PDB entry 2J9Z | X-ray diffraction, 1.80 A resolution | chains A and B

== Chain A ==
Name: Tryptophan synthase alpha chain
From: Salmonella typhimurium
Notes: EC 4.2.1.20
UniProtKB: P00929 (TRPA_SALTY); numbering as in UniProt (aligned over 1-268)
Amino-acid sequence (268 residues; row label = number of the first residue in the row):
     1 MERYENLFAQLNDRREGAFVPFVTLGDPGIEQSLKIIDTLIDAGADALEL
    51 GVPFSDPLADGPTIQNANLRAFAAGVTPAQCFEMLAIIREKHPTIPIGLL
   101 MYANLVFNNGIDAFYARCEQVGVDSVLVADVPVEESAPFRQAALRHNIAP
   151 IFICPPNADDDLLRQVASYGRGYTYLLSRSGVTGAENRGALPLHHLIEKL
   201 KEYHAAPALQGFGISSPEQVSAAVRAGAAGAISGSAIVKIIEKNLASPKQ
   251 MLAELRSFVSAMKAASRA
Not modelled in the structure: 178-193
Construct notes: conflict Ile-87 (Leu in P00929)
Curated features (UniProtKB/Swiss-Prot):
  - active site (Proton acceptor): Glu-49, Asp-60

== Chain B ==
Name: Tryptophan synthase beta chain
From: Salmonella typhimurium
Notes: EC 4.2.1.20
UniProtKB: P0A2K1 (TRPB_SALTY); numbering as in UniProt (aligned over 1-397)
Amino-acid sequence (397 residues; numbered 1 to 397; the number before each row is that of its first residue):
     1 MTTLLNPYFGEFGGMYVPQILMPALNQLEEAFVSAQKDPEFQAQFADLLK
    51 NYAGRPTALTKCQNITAGTRTTLYLKREDLLHGGAHKTNQVLGQALLAKR
   101 MGKSEIIAEVGAGNHGVASALASALLGLKCRIYMGAKDVERQSPNVFRMR
   151 LMGAEVIPVHSGSATLKDACNEALRDWSGSYETAHYMLGTAAGPHPYPTI
   201 VREFQRMIGEETKAQILDKEGRLPDAVIACVGGGSNAIGMFADFINDTSV
   251 GLIGVEPGGHGIETGEHGAPLKHGRVGIYFGMKAPMMQTADGQIEESYSI
   301 SAGLDFPSVGPQHAYLNSIGRADYVSITDDEALEAFKTLCRHEGIIPALE
   351 SSHALAHALKMMREQPEKEQLLVVNLSGRGDKDIFTVHDILKARGEI
Not modelled in the structure: 1, 395-397
Construct notes: engineered mutation Val-110 (Thr in P0A2K1)
Curated features (UniProtKB/Swiss-Prot):
  - modified residue: Lys-87 (N6-(pyridoxal phosphate)lysine)
Covalent attachments: pyridoxal phosphate (PLP) linked to Lys-87
Metal / ion sites: Na+: Gly-232, Phe-306, Ser-308
Residues lining bound ligands: pyridoxal phosphate (PLP): Ala-85, His-86, Thr-190, Cys-230, Val-231, Gly-232, Gly-233, Gly-234, Ser-235, Asn-236, Ala-237, Gly-303, Leu-304, Ala-348, Glu-350, Ser-351, Ser-377, Gly-378

== Interface between chain A and chain B ==
Pairs across the interface (63; chain A residue first):
  Pro-53(A) with Gln-293(B), hydrogen bond (backbone-side chain)
  Phe-54(A) with Gly-292(B); Gln-293(B)
  Ser-55(A) with Lys-167(B); Gln-293(B), hydrogen bond (backbone-side chain); Ile-294(B), hydrogen bond (side chain-backbone)
  Asp-56(A) with Lys-167(B); Tyr-279(B); Ile-294(B)
  Pro-57(A) with Asn-171(B), hydrogen bond (backbone-side chain)
  Leu-58(A) with Asn-171(B), hydrogen bond (backbone-side chain)
  Ala-59(A) with Pro-18(B), hydrophobic; Asn-171(B)
  Asp-60(A) with Asn-171(B), hydrogen bond (backbone-side chain)
  Pro-62(A) with Ser-161(B)
  Gln-65(A) with Ser-161(B), hydrogen bond; Asp-168(B); Asn-171(B), hydrogen bond; Glu-172(B)
  Asn-66(A) with Ser-161(B); Gly-162(B), hydrogen bond (side chain-backbone)
  Leu-69(A) with Gly-162(B); Ser-163(B)
  Phe-72(A) with Gln-293(B)
  Thr-77(A) with Asp-291(B)
  Pro-78(A) with Asp-291(B); Gln-293(B)
  Ala-103(A) with Ile-278(B), hydrophobic
  Asn-104(A) with Gly-277(B); Ile-278(B), hydrogen bond (side chain-backbone); Gln-288(B), hydrogen bond; Gly-292(B), hydrogen bond (side chain-backbone); Ile-294(B)
  Leu-105(A) with Asp-291(B); Gly-292(B)
  Phe-107(A) with Val-276(B); Ile-278(B), hydrophobic; Lys-283(B)
  Asn-108(A) with Arg-275(B), hydrogen bond; Gln-288(B); Ala-290(B), hydrogen bond (side chain-backbone); Asp-291(B); Gly-292(B)
  Ala-129(A) with Pro-18(B)
  Asp-130(A) with Tyr-16(B); Val-17(B), hydrogen bond (backbone-backbone)
  Pro-132(A) with Met-15(B); Val-17(B); Gln-19(B); Met-22(B), hydrophobic
  Val-133(A) with Gln-19(B), hydrogen bond (backbone-side chain)
  Glu-134(A) with Gln-19(B), hydrogen bond; Met-22(B)
  Glu-135(A) with Tyr-8(B), hydrogen bond; Gly-14(B); Met-15(B), hydrogen bond (side chain-backbone); Tyr-16(B)
  Ile-153(A) with Gln-19(B)
  Pro-155(A) with Gln-19(B)
  Asn-157(A) with Ile-20(B), hydrogen bond (side chain-backbone); Pro-23(B); Tyr-181(B), hydrogen bond
  Leu-162(A) with Gln-19(B)
Also at the interface, not in a pair above, chain A (33 interface residues in all): Val-131, Phe-139, Pro-156
Also at the interface, not in a pair above, chain B (33 interface residues in all): Thr-2, Met-286, Thr-289

== Summary ==
Chain A and chain B each contribute 33 residues to their interface; the contacts include 21 hydrogen bonds.
Polar pairs include Pro-53(A)/Gln-293(B), Ser-55(A)/Gln-293(B) and Ser-55(A)/Ile-294(B). Pyridoxal phosphate
is covalently linked to Lys-87(B). From UniProt: active-site residues Glu-49(A) and Asp-60(A) on chain A.
Here chain A is Tryptophan synthase alpha chain and chain B is Tryptophan synthase beta chain, both from
Salmonella typhimurium. Entry 2J9Z (Tryptophan Synthase T110 mutant complex) was determined by X-ray
diffraction, deposited together with 2J9Y.
